Entry 6G0H (X-ray diffraction, 1.91 A resolution); this record covers chain A.

== Chain A ==
Name: Bromodomain-containing protein 4
From: Homo sapiens
Notes: fragment: bd1
Reference sequence: O60885 (BRD4_HUMAN); numbering as in UniProt (aligned over 42-168)
Amino-acid sequence (127 residues; each row starts with the number of its first residue):
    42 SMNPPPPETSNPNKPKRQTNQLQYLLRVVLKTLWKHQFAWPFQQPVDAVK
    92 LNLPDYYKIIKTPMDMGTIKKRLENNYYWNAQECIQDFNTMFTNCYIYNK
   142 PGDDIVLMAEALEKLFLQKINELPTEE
Construct notes: engineered mutation M43 (Thr in O60885)
Ligand contacts: EGE (4-azanyl-2-oxidanyl-5-[(E)-[4-(pyridin-2-ylsulfamoyl)phenyl]diazenyl]benzoic acid): F79, W81, P82, L92, L94, D145, I146, L148, M149
Swiss-Prot annotation at these positions:
  - site: N140 (Acetylated histone binding)
  - cross-link: K99 (Glycyl lysine isopeptide (Lys-Gly) (interchain with G-Cter in SUMO2))
  - natural variant: D145 (D145G: Found in a patient with a neurodevelopmental syndrome; uncertain significance)
  - mutagenesis: N140 (N140A: Abolishes binding to acetylated histones)

== Overview ==
Ligands of chain A: compound EGE. UniProt lists one mutagenesis site.
Chain A is Bromodomain-containing protein 4 (Homo sapiens); the structure, BRD4 (BD1) in complex with
APSC-derived ligands (e.g. SSLH01 a sulfasalazine derivate), was determined by X-ray diffraction (same
publication as 6G0D, 6G0E, 6G0F and 6G0G).
